Entry 8KGM (electron microscopy, 4.80 A resolution (low resolution: residue-level contacts below are approximate; hydrogen-bond / salt-bridge calls are withheld)); this record covers chains A and D of the 4 polymer chains in the assembly.

[Chain A]
Name: DNA topoisomerase 2
From: African swine fever virus
UniProtKB: A0A2X0THW2 (A0A2X0THW2_ASF); numbering as in UniProt (aligned over 1-1192)
Chain sequence (1211 residues; numbered -3 to 1207; the number before each row is that of its first residue; numbers below 1 keep their minus sign (Glu-3 is residue -3)):
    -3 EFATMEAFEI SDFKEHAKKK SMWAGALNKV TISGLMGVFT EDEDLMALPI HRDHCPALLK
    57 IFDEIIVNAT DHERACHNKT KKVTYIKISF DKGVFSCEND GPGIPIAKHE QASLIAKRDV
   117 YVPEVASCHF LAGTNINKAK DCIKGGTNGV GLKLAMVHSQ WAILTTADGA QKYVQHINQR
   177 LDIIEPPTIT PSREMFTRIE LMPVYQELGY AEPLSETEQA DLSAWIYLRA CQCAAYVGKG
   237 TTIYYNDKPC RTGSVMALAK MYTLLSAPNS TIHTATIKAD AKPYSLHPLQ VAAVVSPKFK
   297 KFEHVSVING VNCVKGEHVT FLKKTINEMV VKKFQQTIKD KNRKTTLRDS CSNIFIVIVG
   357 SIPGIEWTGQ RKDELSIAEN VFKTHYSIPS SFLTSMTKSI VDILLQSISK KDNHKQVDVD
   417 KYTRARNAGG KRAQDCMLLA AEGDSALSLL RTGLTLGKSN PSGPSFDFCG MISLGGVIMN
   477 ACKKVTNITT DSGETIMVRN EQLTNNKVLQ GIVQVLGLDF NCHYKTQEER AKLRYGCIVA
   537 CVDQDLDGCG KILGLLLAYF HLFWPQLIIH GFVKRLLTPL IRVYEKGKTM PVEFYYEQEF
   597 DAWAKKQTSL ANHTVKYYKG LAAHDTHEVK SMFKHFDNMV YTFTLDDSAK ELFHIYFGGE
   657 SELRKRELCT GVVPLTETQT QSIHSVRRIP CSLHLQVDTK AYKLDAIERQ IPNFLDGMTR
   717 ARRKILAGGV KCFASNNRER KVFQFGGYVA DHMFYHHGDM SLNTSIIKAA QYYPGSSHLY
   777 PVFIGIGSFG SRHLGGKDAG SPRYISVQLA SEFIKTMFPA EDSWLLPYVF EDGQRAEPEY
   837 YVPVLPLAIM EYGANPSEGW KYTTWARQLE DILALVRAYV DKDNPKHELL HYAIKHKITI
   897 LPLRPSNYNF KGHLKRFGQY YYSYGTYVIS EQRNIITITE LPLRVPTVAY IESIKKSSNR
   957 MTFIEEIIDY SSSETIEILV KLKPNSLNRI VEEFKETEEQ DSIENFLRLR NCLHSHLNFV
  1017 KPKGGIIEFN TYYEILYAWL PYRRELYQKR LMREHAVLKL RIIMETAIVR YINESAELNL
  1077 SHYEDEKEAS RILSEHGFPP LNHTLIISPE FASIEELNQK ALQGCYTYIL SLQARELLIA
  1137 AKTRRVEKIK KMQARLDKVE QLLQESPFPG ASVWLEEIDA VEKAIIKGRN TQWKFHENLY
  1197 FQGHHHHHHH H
Disordered / not traced: -3 to 2, 404-412, 1193-1207
Sequence notes: expression tag (-3 to 0, 1193-1207)

[Chain D]
Molecule: 52-nt DNA strand
Sequence (52 nucleotides; each row starts with the number of its first residue):
     1 ATATATATAT ATATGTGTAT ATATACACAC ATACATATAC ATATATATGC AT
Disordered / not traced: 1-3, 42-52

[How chain A and chain D interact]
Contacting residue pairs (32):
  Lys417(A) with DA21(D)
  Glu438(A) with DT18(D); DA19(D)
  Gly439(A) with DA19(D)
  Asp440(A) with DT20(D); DA21(D)
  Gly472(A) with DA19(D)
  Val473(A) with DT18(D)
  Thr482(A) with DT10(D)
  Asn496(A) with DT10(D)
  Asp539(A) with DA19(D)
  Asp543(A) with DT18(D)
  Lys547(A) with DG17(D)
  Lys615(A) with DA19(D)
  Arg705(A) with DT16(D); DG17(D)
  Gln706(A) with DG15(D); DT16(D)
  Thr715(A) with DT16(D)
  Ala717(A) with DG17(D)
  Arg718(A) with DT16(D)
  Tyr751(A) with DG17(D)
  His753(A) with DG17(D); DT18(D)
  Gly754(A) with DT18(D)
  Met756(A) with DA19(D)
  Ser761(A) with DT16(D)
  Ser773(A) with DG15(D)
  Ala850(A) with DT14(D)
  Asn851(A) with DG15(D)
  Pro852(A) with DT14(D); DG15(D)
Also at the interface, not in a pair above, chain A (32 interface residues in all): Ser441, His752, Ser757, Ser853, Lys857, Arg940
Also at the interface, not in a pair above, chain D (10 interface residues in all): DA9

[Summary]
32 residues of chain A face 10 of chain D across their interface.
Chain A is DNA topoisomerase 2 (African swine fever virus) and chain D is a 52-nt DNA strand; the structure,
Structure of African swine fever virus topoisomerase II in complex with dsDNA, was determined by electron
microscopy, deposited together with 8KGN, 8KGQ and 8KGR.
